Entry 3VD0 (X-ray diffraction, 2.95 A resolution); this record covers chains A and B of the 8 polymer chains in the assembly.

[Chain A (and B)]
Protein: Tumor protein p73
Source organism: Homo sapiens
Notes: chain B of this document is another copy of the same molecule, construct and numbering; everything in this record applies to it too
Reference sequence: O15350 (P73_HUMAN); numbering as in UniProt (aligned over 115-312)
Chain sequence (210 residues; row label = number of the first residue in the row):
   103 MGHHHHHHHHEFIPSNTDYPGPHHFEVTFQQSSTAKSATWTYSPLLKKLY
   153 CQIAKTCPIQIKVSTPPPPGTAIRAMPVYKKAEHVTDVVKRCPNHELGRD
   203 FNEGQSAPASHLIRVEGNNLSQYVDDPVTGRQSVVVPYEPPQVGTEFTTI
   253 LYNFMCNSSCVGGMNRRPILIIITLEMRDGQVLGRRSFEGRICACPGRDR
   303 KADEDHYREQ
Disordered / not traced: 103-110 (chain B: 103-111)
Construct notes: initiating methionine (103); expression tag (104-114)
Curated features (UniProtKB/Swiss-Prot):
  - binding site (Zn(2+)): Cys-194, His-197, Cys-258, Cys-262
Ion coordination: Zn2+: Cys-194, His-197, Cys-258, Cys-262
What the authors report for this chain:
  - Zn2+ coordination: Cys-194, His-197, Cys-258, Cys-262
  - conformationally variable residues (order/disorder transition): Gly-265, Met-266, Asn-267
  - binding site for the 12-nt DNA strand: Ser-261, Arg-293, Ala-296, Cys-297, Arg-300
  - binding site for the 12-nt DNA strand: Lys-138, Arg-268
  - specificity-determining residues: Arg-300
  - self-association interface (contacts with another copy of this molecule): Val-263

[Interface between chain A and chain B]
Pairs across the interface (6):
  Pro-195(A) / Leu-199(B)
  Asn-196(A) / Pro-195(B)
  Asn-196(A) / Asn-196(B)  hydrogen bond
  Asn-196(A) / Gly-264(B)
  Leu-199(A) / Leu-199(B)  hydrophobic
  Val-263(A) / Asn-196(B)  hydrogen bond (backbone-side chain)
Also at the interface, not in a pair above, chain A (5 interface residues in all): Cys-194

[Overview]
5 residues of chain A and 4 residues of chain B are in contact, with 2 hydrogen bonds. Polar pairs include
Asn-196(A)/Asn-196(B) and Val-263(A)/Asn-196(B). From the paper: a binding site for the 12-nt DNA strand at
Ser-261(A), Arg-293(A) and Ala-296(A) among others; Zn2+ coordination by Cys-194(A), His-197(A) and Cys-258(A)
among others.
Both chains are Tumor protein p73 (Homo sapiens). Entry 3VD0 (structure of p73 DNA binding domain tetramer
modulates p73 transactivation) was determined by X-ray diffraction together with 3VD1 and 3VD2 from the same
study.
